Entry 7MSC (electron microscopy, 2.97 A resolution); this record covers chains a and i of the 55 polymer chains in the assembly.

== Chain a ==
Molecule: 16S rRNA
From: Mycobacterium tuberculosis H37Rv
Sequence (1537 nucleotides; row label = number of the first residue in the row):
     1 UUUUGUUUGGAGAGUUUGAUCCUGGCUCAGGACGAACGCUGGCGGCGUGC
    51 UUAACACAUGCAAGUCGAACGGAAAGGUCUCUUCGGAGAUACUCGAGUGG
   101 CGAACGGGUGAGUAACACGUGGGUGAUCUGCCCUGCACUUCGGGAUAAGC
   151 CUGGGAAACUGGGUCUAAUACCGGAUAGGACCACGGGAUGCAUGUCUUGU
   201 GGUGGAAAGCGCUUUAGCGGUGUGGGAUGAGCCCGCGGCCUAUCAGCUUG
   251 UUGGUGGGGUGACGGCCUACCAAGGCGACGACGGGUAGCCGGCCUGAGAG
   301 GGUGUCCGGCCACACUGGGACUGAGAUACGGCCCAGACUCCUACGGGAGG
   351 CAGCAGUGGGGAAUAUUGCACAAUGGGCGCAAGCCUGAUGCAGCGACGCC
   401 GCGUGGGGGAUGACGGCCUUCGGGUUGUAAACCUCUUUCACCAUCGACGA
   451 AGGUCCGGGUUCUCUCGGAUUGACGGUAGGUGGAGAAGAAGCACCGGCCA
   501 ACUACGUGCCAGCAGCCXCGGUAAUACGUAGGGUGCGAGCGUUGUCCGGA
   551 AUUACUGGGCGUAAAGAGCUCGUAGGUGGUUUGUCGCGUUGUUCGUGAAA
   601 UCUCACGGCUUAACUGUGAGCGUGCGGGCGAUACGGGCAGACUAGAGUAC
   651 UGCAGGGGAGACUGGAAUUCCUGGUGUAGCGGUGGAAUGCGCAGAUAUCA
   701 GGAGGAACACCGGUGGCGAAGGCGGGUCUCUGGGCAGUAACUGACGCUGA
   751 GGAGCGAAAGCGUGGGGAGCGAACAGGAUUAGAUACCCUGGUAGUCCACG
   801 CCGUAAACGGUGGGUACUAGGUGUGGGUUUCCUUCCUUGGGAUCCGUGCC
   851 GUAGCUAACGCAUUAAGUACCCCGCCUGGGGAGUACGGCCGCAAGGCUAA
   901 AACUCAAAGGAAUUGACGGGGGCCCGCACAAGCGGCGGAGCAUGUGGAUU
   951 AAUUCGAUGXAACGCGAAGAACCUUACCUGGGUUUGACAUGCACAGGACG
  1001 CGUCUAGAGAUAGGCGUUCCCUUGUGGCCUGUGUGCAGGUGGUGCAUGGC
  1051 UGUCGUCAGCUCGUGUCGUGAGAUGUUGGGUUAAGUCCCGCAACGAGCGC
  1101 AACCCUUGUCUCAUGUUGCCAGCACGUAAUGGUGGGGACUCGUGAGAGAC
  1151 UGCCGGGGUCAACUCGGAGGAAGGUGGGGAUGACGUCAAGUCAUCAUGCC
  1201 CCUUAUGUCCAGGGCUUCACACAUGCUACAAUGGCCGGUACAAAGGGCUG
  1251 CGAUGCCGCGAGGUUAAGCGAAUCCUUAAAAGCCGGUCUCAGUUCGGAUC
  1301 GGGGUCUGCAACUCGACCCCGUGAAGUCGGAGUCGCUAGUAAUCGCAGAU
  1351 CAGCAACGCUGCGGUGAAUACGUUCCCGGGCCUUGUACACACCGCCCGUC
  1401 ACGUCAUGAAAGUCGGUAACACCCGAAGCCAGUGGCCUAACCCUCGGGAG
  1451 GGAGCUGUCGAAGGUGGGAUCGGCGAUUGGGACGAAGUCGUAACAAGGUA
  1501 GCCGUACCGGAAGGUGCGGCUGGAUCACCUCCUUUCU
Unresolved in the structure: 1-7, 1527-1537
Modified positions: G7M (N7-methyl-guanosine-5'-monophosphate) at position 518, 2MG (2N-methylguanosine-5'-monophosphate) at position 959, 5MC (5-methylcytidine-5'-monophosphate) at position 960, 4OC (4n,o2'-methylcytidine-5'-monophosphate) at position 1395, UR3 (3-methyluridine-5'-monophoshate) at position 1491, MA6 (6N-dimethyladenosine-5'-monophoshate) at position 1511, MA6 (6N-dimethyladenosine-5'-monophoshate) at position 1512
Metal / ion sites: Mg2+ site 1: G14, U15, G25; Mg2+ site 2 near G24 (its only coordinating residue here); Mg2+ site 3: U51, G110; Mg2+ site 4 near A56 (its only coordinating residue here); Mg2+ site 5 near G95 (its only coordinating residue here); Mg2+ site 6 near G100 (its only coordinating residue here); Mg2+ site 7 near A104 (its only coordinating residue here); Mg2+ site 8 near C105 (its only coordinating residue here); Mg2+ site 9: A111, G112, G288; Mg2+ site 10 near A167 (its only coordinating residue here); Mg2+ site 11 near G205 (its only coordinating residue here); Mg2+ site 12 near A207 (its only coordinating residue here); 57 more Mg2+ sites not listed

== Chain i ==
Molecule: 30S ribosomal protein S9
From: Mycobacterium tuberculosis (strain ATCC 25618 / H37Rv)
UniProtKB: P9WH25 (RS9_MYCTU); residues 1-151 here = UniProt positions 1-151
Sequence (151 residues; row label = number of the first residue in the row):
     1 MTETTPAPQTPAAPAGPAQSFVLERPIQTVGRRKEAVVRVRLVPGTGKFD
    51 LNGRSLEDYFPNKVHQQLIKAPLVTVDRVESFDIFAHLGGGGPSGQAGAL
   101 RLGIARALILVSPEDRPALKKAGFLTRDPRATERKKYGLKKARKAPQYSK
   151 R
Unresolved in the structure: 1-24
Curated features (UniProtKB/Swiss-Prot):
  - modified residue: Thr2 (N-acetylthreonine)

== Chain a / chain i interface ==
Contacting residue pairs - 103 pairs, chain a then chain i:
  G935(a) - Gln147(i)  base contact
  C936(a) - Gln147(i)  sugar contact
  2MG_959(a) - Lys150(i)  hydrogen bond to the sugar
  2MG_959(a) - Arg151(i)  sugar contact
  5MC_960(a) - Tyr148(i)  hydrogen bond to the sugar
  5MC_960(a) - Lys150(i)  sugar contact
  C963(a) - Arg151(i)  base contact
  G1108(a) - Arg127(i)  hydrogen bond to the phosphate
  U1109(a) - Arg32(i)  salt bridge to the phosphate
  U1109(a) - Arg106(i)  phosphate contact
  U1109(a) - Arg127(i)  salt bridge to the phosphate
  C1110(a) - Arg32(i)  salt bridge to the phosphate
  C1110(a) - Arg106(i)  salt bridge to the phosphate
  C1119(a) - Arg39(i)  hydrogen bond to the sugar
  C1120(a) - Arg39(i)  salt bridge to the phosphate
  A1121(a) - Pro26(i)  sugar contact
  A1121(a) - Arg41(i)  hydrogen bond to the phosphate
  A1121(a) - His87(i)  salt bridge to the phosphate
  G1122(a) - Arg41(i)  salt bridge to the phosphate
  C1139(a) - Gln28(i)  sugar contact
  C1139(a) - Thr29(i)  sugar contact
  C1139(a) - Arg39(i)  hydrogen bond to the base
  U1140(a) - Val30(i)  phosphate contact
  U1140(a) - Arg32(i)  phosphate contact
  U1140(a) - Val37(i)  sugar contact
  U1140(a) - Arg39(i)  sugar contact
  C1141(a) - Arg32(i)  salt bridge to the phosphate
  C1141(a) - Val37(i)  phosphate contact
  G1169(a) - Lys120(i)  salt bridge to the phosphate
  G1170(a) - Arg116(i)  salt bridge to the phosphate
  G1170(a) - Lys120(i)  base contact
  A1171(a) - Arg116(i)  salt bridge to the phosphate
  A1171(a) - Leu125(i)  sugar contact
  A1171(a) - Thr126(i)  phosphate contact
  A1172(a) - Thr126(i)  hydrogen bond to the phosphate
  G1178(a) - Glu133(i)  sugar contact
  G1178(a) - Lys136(i)  phosphate contact
  G1179(a) - Arg134(i)  sugar contact
  G1179(a) - Lys136(i)  phosphate contact
  A1180(a) - Tyr137(i)  hydrogen bond to the phosphate
  U1224(a) - Lys140(i)  phosphate contact
  U1224(a) - Gln147(i)  phosphate contact
  U1224(a) - Ser149(i)  phosphate contact
  G1225(a) - Lys140(i)  salt bridge to the phosphate
  G1225(a) - Gln147(i)  phosphate contact
  C1241(a) - Gly91(i)  hydrogen bond to the sugar
  C1241(a) - Gly92(i)  sugar contact
  C1241(a) - Pro93(i)  base contact
  C1241(a) - Gln96(i)  hydrogen bond to the phosphate
  A1242(a) - Gly89(i)  phosphate contact
  A1242(a) - Gly90(i)  hydrogen bond to the phosphate
  A1242(a) - Gly91(i)  hydrogen bond to the sugar
  A1243(a) - Glu35(i)  sugar contact
  A1243(a) - Gly90(i)  phosphate contact
  C1334(a) - Gln147(i)  hydrogen bond to the sugar
  C1334(a) - Tyr148(i)  phosphate contact
  G1335(a) - Lys144(i)  sugar contact
  G1335(a) - Ala145(i)  hydrogen bond to the sugar
  G1335(a) - Pro146(i)  sugar contact
  G1335(a) - Tyr148(i)  phosphate contact
  C1336(a) - Arg143(i)  sugar contact
  C1336(a) - Ala145(i)  phosphate contact
  U1337(a) - Arg143(i)  salt bridge to the phosphate
  A1338(a) - Arg130(i)  base contact
  A1338(a) - Arg143(i)  salt bridge to the phosphate
  G1339(a) - Arg33(i)  hydrogen bond to the base
  G1339(a) - Lys34(i)  base contact
  G1339(a) - Arg130(i)  hydrogen bond to the base
  G1339(a) - Ala131(i)  sugar contact
  U1340(a) - Thr132(i)  phosphate contact
  U1340(a) - Glu133(i)  hydrogen bond to the phosphate
  U1340(a) - Arg143(i)  phosphate contact
  A1341(a) - Lys141(i)  phosphate contact
  A1341(a) - Ala142(i)  hydrogen bond to the phosphate
  A1341(a) - Arg143(i)  hydrogen bond to the phosphate
  A1341(a) - Lys144(i)  hydrogen bond to the phosphate
  A1342(a) - Lys141(i)  salt bridge to the phosphate
  A1342(a) - Lys144(i)  phosphate contact
  U1343(a) - Lys141(i)  base contact
  C1359(a) - Lys140(i)  phosphate contact
  U1360(a) - Lys135(i)  salt bridge to the phosphate
  U1360(a) - Tyr137(i)  phosphate contact
  U1360(a) - Gly138(i)  hydrogen bond to the phosphate
  U1360(a) - Leu139(i)  phosphate contact
  G1361(a) - Arg134(i)  salt bridge to the phosphate
  G1361(a) - Lys135(i)  salt bridge to the phosphate
  G1361(a) - Lys136(i)  phosphate contact
  G1361(a) - Tyr137(i)  hydrogen bond to the phosphate
  C1362(a) - Arg134(i)  phosphate contact
  C1362(a) - Lys135(i)  hydrogen bond to the phosphate
  G1363(a) - Glu35(i)  phosphate contact
  G1364(a) - Lys34(i)  phosphate contact
  G1364(a) - Glu35(i)  phosphate contact
  G1364(a) - Gly91(i)  phosphate contact
  G1364(a) - Gly92(i)  phosphate contact
  G1364(a) - Thr132(i)  phosphate contact
  U1365(a) - Lys34(i)  salt bridge to the phosphate
  U1365(a) - Gly92(i)  phosphate contact
  U1365(a) - Pro93(i)  phosphate contact
  U1365(a) - Ser94(i)  hydrogen bond to the phosphate
  U1365(a) - Gly95(i)  hydrogen bond to the phosphate
  G1366(a) - Lys34(i)  hydrogen bond to the base
  G1366(a) - Ser94(i)  hydrogen bond to the phosphate
Interface residues without a listed pair, chain a (51 interface residues in all): U1107, A1138, G1176, A1223, A1240, C1283
Interface residues without a listed pair, chain i (54 interface residues in all): Arg25, Arg54, Tyr59, Pro61, His65, Pro129

== In short ==
Chain a and chain i form an interface of 51 and 54 residues respectively; the contacts include 27 hydrogen
bonds and 19 salt bridges. Among the polar pairs are C1139(a)-Arg39(i), G1339(a)-Arg33(i) and
G1339(a)-Arg130(i). The Mg2+ site 1 is built by G14(a), U15(a) and G25(a).
Chain a is 16S rRNA (Mycobacterium tuberculosis H37Rv) and chain i is 30S ribosomal protein S9 (Mycobacterium
tuberculosis (strain ATCC 25618 / H37Rv)); the structure, Mtb 70SIC in complex with MtbEttA at Pre_R0 state,
was determined by electron microscopy (same publication as 7MSH, 7MSM, 7MSZ, 7MT2, 7MT3 and 7MT7).
